4QNM - chain A; structure by X-ray diffraction, 1.63 A resolution.

[Chain A]
Molecule: Psp operon transcriptional activator
From: Escherichia coli
Notes: fragment: Phage Shock protein F AAA DOMAIN, RESIDUES 1-265
UniProtKB: P37344 (PSPF_ECOLI); residues 1-265 here = UniProt positions 1-265
Amino-acid sequence (265 residues; each row starts with the number of its first residue):
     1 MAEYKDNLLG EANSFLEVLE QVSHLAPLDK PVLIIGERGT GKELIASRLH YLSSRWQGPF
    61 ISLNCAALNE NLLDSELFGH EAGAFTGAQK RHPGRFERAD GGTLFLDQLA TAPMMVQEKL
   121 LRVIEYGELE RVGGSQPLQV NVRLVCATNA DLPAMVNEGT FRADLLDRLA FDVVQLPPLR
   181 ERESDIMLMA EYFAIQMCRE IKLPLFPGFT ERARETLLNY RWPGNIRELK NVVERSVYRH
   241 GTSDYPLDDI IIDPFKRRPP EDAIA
Unresolved in the structure: 1-8, 82-90, 256-265
Construct notes: engineered mutation Gln108 (Glu in P37344)
Reported in the primary citation:
  - mutagenesis - W56A/E108Q, T86A/E108Q: increased catalytic activity on ATP
  - mutagenesis - E108Q (<1% activity): decreased catalytic activity on ATP
  - mutagenesis - E108Q (30-fold): increased binding to ATP

[Summary]
The paper reports that W56A/E108Q and T86A/E108Q increase catalytic activity on ATP; E108Q reduces catalytic
activity on ATP.
Chain A is Psp operon transcriptional activator (Escherichia coli); the structure, CRYSTAL STRUCTURE of
PSPF(1-265) E108Q MUTANT, was determined by X-ray diffraction (same publication as 4QNR and 4QOS).
